9KYX - chains E and H of the 8 polymer chains in the assembly; structure by electron microscopy, 6.90 A resolution (low resolution: residue-level contacts below are approximate; hydrogen-bond / salt-bridge calls are withheld).

# Chain E (and H)
Name: Scaffolding protein
Organism: Salmonella phage P22
Notes: chain H of this document is another copy of the same molecule, construct and numbering; everything in this record applies to it too
Reference sequence: P26748 (VG08_BPP22); residues 1-303 here = UniProt positions 1-303
Sequence (303 residues; row label = number of the first residue in the row):
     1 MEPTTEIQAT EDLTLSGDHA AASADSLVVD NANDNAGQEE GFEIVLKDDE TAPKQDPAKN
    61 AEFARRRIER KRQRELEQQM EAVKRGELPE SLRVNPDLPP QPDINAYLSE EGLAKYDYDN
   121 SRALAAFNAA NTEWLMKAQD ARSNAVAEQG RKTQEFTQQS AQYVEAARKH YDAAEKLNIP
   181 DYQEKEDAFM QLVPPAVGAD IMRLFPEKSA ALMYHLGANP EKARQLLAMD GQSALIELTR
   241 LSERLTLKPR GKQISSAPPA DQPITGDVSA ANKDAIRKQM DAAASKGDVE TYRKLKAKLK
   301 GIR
Unresolved in the structure: 1-69, 246-303 (chain H: 1-69, 89-155, 246-303)
UniProt features mapped onto this chain:
  - region: Ala275 to Arg303 (Interaction with the capsid protein)

# Interface between chain E and chain H
Residue-residue contacts (9):
  Asp200(E) - Gln232(H)
  Arg203(E) - Gln232(H)
  Leu204(E) - Gln232(H)
  Gln232(E) - Leu235(H)
  Leu235(E) - Leu235(H)
  Ile236(E) - Leu235(H)
  Ile236(E) - Thr239(H)
  Arg240(E) - Thr239(H)
  Glu243(E) - Glu243(H)
Interface residues without a listed pair, chain E (11 interface residues in all): Asp230, Ser233, Thr239
Interface residues without a listed pair, chain H (9 interface residues in all): Arg203, Leu204, Phe205, Ile236, Ser242

# Overview
Chain E and chain H form an interface of 11 and 9 residues respectively.
Both chains are Scaffolding protein (Salmonella phage P22). Entry 9KYX (The scaffold tetramer of phage P22)
was determined by electron microscopy together with 9JG6, 9JGA, 9KYV, 9KYW and 9KYY from the same study.
